8GOU - chains C and H of the 7 polymer chains in the assembly; structure by electron microscopy, 3.70 A resolution.

# Chain C
Protein: Spike glycoprotein
Organism: Severe acute respiratory syndrome coronavirus 2
UniProt: P0DTC2 (SPIKE_SARS2); residues 1-1208 here = UniProt positions 1-1208
Sequence (1288 residues; numbered 1 to 1288; the number before each row is that of its first residue):
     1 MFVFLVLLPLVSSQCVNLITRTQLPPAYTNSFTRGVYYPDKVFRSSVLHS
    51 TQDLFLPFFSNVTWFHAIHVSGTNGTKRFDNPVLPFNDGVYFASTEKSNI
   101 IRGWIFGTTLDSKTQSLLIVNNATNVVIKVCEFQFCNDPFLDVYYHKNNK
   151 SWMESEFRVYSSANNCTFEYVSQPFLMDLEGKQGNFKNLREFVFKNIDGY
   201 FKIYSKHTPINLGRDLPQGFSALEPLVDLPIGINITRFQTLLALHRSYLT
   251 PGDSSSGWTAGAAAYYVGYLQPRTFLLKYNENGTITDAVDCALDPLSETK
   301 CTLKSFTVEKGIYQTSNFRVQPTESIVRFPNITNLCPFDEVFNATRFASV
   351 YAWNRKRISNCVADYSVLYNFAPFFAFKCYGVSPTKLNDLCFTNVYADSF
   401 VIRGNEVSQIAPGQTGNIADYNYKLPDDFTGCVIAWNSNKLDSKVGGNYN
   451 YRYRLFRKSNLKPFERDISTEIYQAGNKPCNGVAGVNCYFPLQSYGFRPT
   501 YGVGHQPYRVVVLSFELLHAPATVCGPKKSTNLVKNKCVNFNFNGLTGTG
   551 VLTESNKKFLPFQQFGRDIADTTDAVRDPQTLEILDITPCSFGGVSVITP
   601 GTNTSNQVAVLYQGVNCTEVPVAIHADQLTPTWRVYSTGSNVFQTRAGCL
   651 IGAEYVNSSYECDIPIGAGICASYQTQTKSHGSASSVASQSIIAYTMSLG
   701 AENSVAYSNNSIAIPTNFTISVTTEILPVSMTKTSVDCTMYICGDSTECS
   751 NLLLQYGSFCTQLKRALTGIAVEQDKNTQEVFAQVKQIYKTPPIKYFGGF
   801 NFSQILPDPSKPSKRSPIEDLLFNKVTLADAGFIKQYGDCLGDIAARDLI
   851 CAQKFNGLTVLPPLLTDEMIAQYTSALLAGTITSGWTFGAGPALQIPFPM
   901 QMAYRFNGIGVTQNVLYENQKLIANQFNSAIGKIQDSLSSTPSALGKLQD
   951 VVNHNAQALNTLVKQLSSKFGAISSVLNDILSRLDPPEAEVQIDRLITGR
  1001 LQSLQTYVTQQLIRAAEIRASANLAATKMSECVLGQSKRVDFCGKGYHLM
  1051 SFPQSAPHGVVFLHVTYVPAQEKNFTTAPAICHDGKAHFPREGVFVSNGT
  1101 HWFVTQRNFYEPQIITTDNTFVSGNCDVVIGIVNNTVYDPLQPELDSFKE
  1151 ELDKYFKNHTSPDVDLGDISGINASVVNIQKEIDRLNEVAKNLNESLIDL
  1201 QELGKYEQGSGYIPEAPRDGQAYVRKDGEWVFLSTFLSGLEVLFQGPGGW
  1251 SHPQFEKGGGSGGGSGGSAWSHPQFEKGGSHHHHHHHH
Disordered / not traced: 1-26, 71-79, 143-156, 177-186, 211-214, 621-640, 677-689, 829-854, 1147-1288
Disulfides: Cys-131/Cys-166, Cys-291/Cys-301, Cys-336/Cys-361, Cys-379/Cys-432, Cys-391/Cys-525, Cys-480/Cys-488, Cys-538/Cys-590, Cys-617/Cys-649, Cys-662/Cys-671, Cys-738/Cys-760, Cys-743/Cys-749, Cys-1032/Cys-1043, Cys-1082/Cys-1126
Construct notes: variant Ile-19 (Thr in P0DTC2), Asp-142 (Gly in P0DTC2), Gly-213 (Val in P0DTC2), Asp-339 (Gly in P0DTC2), Phe-371 (Ser in P0DTC2), Pro-373 (Ser in P0DTC2), Phe-375 (Ser in P0DTC2), Ala-376 (Thr in P0DTC2), Asn-405 (Asp in P0DTC2), Ser-408 (Arg in P0DTC2), Asn-417 (Lys in P0DTC2), Lys-440 (Asn in P0DTC2), Arg-452 (Leu in P0DTC2), Asn-477 (Ser in P0DTC2), Lys-478 (Thr in P0DTC2), Ala-484 (Glu in P0DTC2), Val-486 (Phe in P0DTC2), Arg-498 (Gln in P0DTC2), Tyr-501 (Asn in P0DTC2), His-505 (Tyr in P0DTC2), Gly-614 (Asp in P0DTC2), Tyr-655 (His in P0DTC2), Ser-658 (Asn in P0DTC2), Lys-679 (Asn in P0DTC2), His-681 (Pro in P0DTC2), Lys-764 (Asn in P0DTC2), Tyr-796 (Asp in P0DTC2), His-954 (Gln in P0DTC2), Lys-969 (Asn in P0DTC2); engineered mutation Gly-682 (Arg in P0DTC2), Ser-683 (Arg in P0DTC2), Ser-685 (Arg in P0DTC2), Pro-817 (Phe in P0DTC2), Pro-892 (Ala in P0DTC2), Pro-899 (Ala in P0DTC2), Pro-942 (Ala in P0DTC2), Pro-986 (Lys in P0DTC2), Pro-987 (Val in P0DTC2); expression tag (1209-1288)
Residues lining bound ligands:
  - N-acetylglucosamine (NAG; 2-acetamido-2-deoxy-beta-D-glucopyranose), molecule 1: Ser-112, Lys-113, Asn-165
  - N-acetylglucosamine (NAG), molecule 2: Asn-616, Glu-619, Gln-644
  - N-acetylglucosamine (NAG), molecule 3: Asn-801, Ser-803, Gln-804
  - N-acetylglucosamine (NAG), molecule 4: Asn-1098, Thr-1100, His-1101, Phe-1103

# Chain H
Protein: TH003 Fab heavy chain
Organism: Homo sapiens
Notes: antibody fragment or engineered binder
Sequence (120 residues; each row starts with the number of its first residue):
     1 EVRLLESGGGLVQPGGSLRLSCAASGFTFNDYAMSWVRQAPGEGLEWVST
    51 ISYSGGSTYYADSVKGRFTISRDNSKNMLYLQMNSLRAEDTALYYCANGV
   101 ATADWYFDLWGRGTLVTVSS
Disordered / not traced: 120
Disulfides: Cys-22/Cys-96

# Chain C / chain H interface
Pairs across the interface (8; chain C residue first):
  Lys-440(C) with Glu-1(H)
  Leu-441(C) with Glu-1(H)
  Lys-444(C) with Val-2(H); Val-100(H); Ala-101(H); Asp-108(H), salt bridge
  Asn-448(C) with Ala-101(H)
  Asn-450(C) with Ala-101(H), hydrogen bond (side chain-backbone)
Other interface residues (no listed pair), chain C (6 interface residues in all): Val-445
Other interface residues (no listed pair), chain H (6 interface residues in all): Leu-109
Interface features reported in the paper:
  - epitope / paratope residues, chain C: Lys-440(C)

# In short
The chain C/chain H interface involves 6 residues from each chain; the contacts include 1 hydrogen bond and 1
salt bridge. Polar contacts include Lys-444(C)/Asp-108(H) and Asn-450(C)/Ala-101(H). Chain C binds 4 copies of
N-acetylglucosamine. The paper reports the epitope/paratope residue Lys-440(C).
Chain C is Spike glycoprotein (Severe acute respiratory syndrome coronavirus 2) and chain H is TH003 Fab heavy
chain (Homo sapiens); the structure, Omicron BA.4/5 SARS-CoV-2 S in complex with TH003 Fab, was determined by
electron microscopy (same publication as 7YVE, 7YVF, 7YVK, 7YVL and 8GPY).
